Entry 7PAU (electron microscopy, 8.30 A resolution (very low resolution: no residue pairs are listed; an interface is given only as per-side residue counts)); this record covers chains v and 3 of the 32 polymer chains in the assembly.

[Chain v]
Name: 50S ribosomal protein L28
Source organism: Mycoplasma pneumoniae M129
UniProt: P75171 (RL28_MYCPN); residue numbers follow UniProt; this construct covers 1-65
Sequence (65 residues; each row starts with the number of its first residue):
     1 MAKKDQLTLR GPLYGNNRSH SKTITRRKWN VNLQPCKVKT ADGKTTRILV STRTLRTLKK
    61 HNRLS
Disordered / not traced: 1, 65

[Chain 3]
Molecule: 23S ribosomal RNA
Source organism: Mycoplasma pneumoniae M129
Sequence (2907 nucleotides; row label = number of the first residue in the row):
     1 UACAAUAAGU UACUAAGGGC UUAUGGUGGA UGCCUUGGCA CUAAUAGGCG AUGAAGGACG
    61 UGUUAACCUG CGAUAAGCUU CGGGUAGGUG GUAAGAACCU CAGAUCCGGA GAUUUCCGAA
   121 UGGAGCAAUC CGGUAGUUGG AAACAGCUAU CAUUAAUUGA UGAAUAAAUA GUCAAUUAAA
   181 GCAAUACGUG GUGAAGUGAA ACAUCUCAGU AGCCACAGGA AAAGAAAACG AAUGUGAUUC
   241 CGUGUGUAGU GGCGAGCGAA AGCGGAACAG GCCAAACUUA UCAUUAGAUA GGGGUUGUAG
   301 GGCUUGCAAU GUGGACUUGA AAACGAUAGA AGAAGCUGUU GGAAAGCAGC GCGCAAAAGG
   361 GUGAUAGCCC CGUAUUUGAA AUUGUUUUCA UACCUAGCGA GAUCCCUGAG UAGCUCGGAA
   421 AACGUUAUUU UGAGUGAAUC UGCCCAGACC AUUGGGUAAG CCUAAAUACU AAUUAGUGAC
   481 CGAUAGCGAA ACAGUACCGU GAGGGAAAGG UGAAAAGAAC CCAGAGAUGG GAGUGAAAUA
   541 GAUUCUGAAA CCAUAUGCCU ACAACGUGUC AGAGCACAUU AAUGUGUGAU GGCGUGCGUU
   601 UUGAAGUAUG AGCCGGCGAG UUAUGAUAGC AAGCGUUAGU UAACCAGGAG AUGGGGAGCU
   661 GUAGCGAAAG CGAGUUUUAA AAGAGCGUUU GUUUGUUAUU AUAGACCCGA AACGGGUUGA
   721 GCUAGUCAUG AGCAGGUUGA AGGUUGAGUA ACAUCAACUG GAGGACCGAA CCGACUCUCG
   781 UUGAAACGAU AGCGGAUGAC UUGUGAUUAG GGGUGAAAUU CCAAUCGAAA UCCGUGAUAG
   841 CUGGUUCUCG UCGAAAUAGC UUUAAGGCUA GCGUGAGAUC ACAAAUAAGU GGAGGUAAAG
   901 CUACUGAAUG UAUGAUGGCG CCACCUAGGC GUACUGAAUA CAAUUAAACU CUGAAUGCCA
   961 UUUAUUUUAU UCUCGCAGUC AGACAGUGGG GGAUAAGCUU CAUUGUCAAG AGGGGAAGAG
  1021 CCCAGAUCAU UAAAUAAGGU CCCCAAAAUA UACUAAGUGG AAAAGGAUGU GAAAGUGCUA
  1081 AAACAGCAAG GAUGUUGGCU UAGAAGCAGC CAUCGUUUAA AGAGUGCGUA ACAGCUCACU
  1141 UGUCGAGUGU UUUUGCGCCG AAGAUGUAAC GGGGCUAAGU AUAUUACCGA AUUUAUGGAU
  1201 AAGAUUUAUA UCUUGUGGUA GACGAGCGUU GUAUUGGAGU UGAAGUCAAA GCGUGAGCAU
  1261 UGGUGGAUCC AAUACAAGUG AGAAUGCCGG CAUGAGUAAC GCUUGGGAGU GAGAAUCUCC
  1321 CAAACCGAUU GACUAAGGUU UCCUGGACCA GGGUCGUCCU UCCAGGGUUA GUCUGGACCU
  1381 AAGCUGAGGC UGAAAAGCGU AGGCGAUGGA CAACAGGUUA AUAUUCCUGU ACUUACAGUU
  1441 AGACUGAUGG AGUGACAAAG AAGGUUUUCC ACCCCCAUAA UUGGAUUUGG GGAUAAAUCA
  1501 UAAGGUGGUA CAAUAGGCAA AUCCGUUGUG CAUAACAUUG AGUGAUGAUG UCGAGUGAAU
  1561 GAGUGAUCAA GUAGCGAAGG UGGUAUUAAU CAUGCUUUCA AGAAAAGCUU CUAGGGUUAA
  1621 UCUAGCUGUA ACCAGUACCG AGAACGAACA CACGUAGUCA AGGAGAGGAU CCUAAGGUUA
  1681 GCGAGUGAAC UAUAGCCAAG GAACUCUGCA AAUUAACCCC GUAAGUUAGC GAGAAGGGGU
  1741 GCUUAUGUAA AAGUAAGCCG CAGUGAAGAA CGAGGGGGGA CUGUUUAACU AAAACACAAC
  1801 UCUAUGCCAA ACCGUAAGGU GAUGUAUAUG GGGUGACACC UGCCCAGUGC UGGAAGGUUA
  1861 AAGAAGGAGG UUAGCGCAAG CGAAGCUUUU AACUGAAGCC CCAGUGAACG GCGGCCGUAA
  1921 CUAUAACGGU CCUAAGGUAG CGAAAUUCCU AGUCGGGUAA AUUCCGUCCC GCUUGAAUGG
  1981 UGUAACCAUC UCUUGACUGU CUCGGCUAUA GACUCGGUGA AAUCCAGGUA CGGGUGAAGA
  2041 CACCCGUUAG GCGCAACGGG ACGGAAAGAC CCCGUGAAGC UUUACUGUAG CUUAAUAUUG
  2101 AUCAGGACAU UAUCAUGUAG AGAAUAGGUA GGAGCAAUCG AUGCAAGUUC GCUAGGACUU
  2161 GUUGAUGCGA AAGGUGGAAU ACUACCCUUG GUUGUGUGCU GUUCUAAUUG GUAACUGUUA
  2221 UCCAGUUUCA AGACAGUGUU AGGUGGGCAG UUUGACUGGG GCGGUCGCCU CCUAAAAGGU
  2281 AACGGAGGCG UACAAAGGUA CCUUCAGUAC GGUUGGAAAU CGUAUGUAGA GUGUAAUGGU
  2341 GUAAGGGUGC UUGACUGUGA GACAUACAGG UCGAACAGGU GAGAAAUCAG GUCAUAGUGA
  2401 UCCGGUGGUC CAGUAUGGAA UGGCCAUCGC UCAACGGAUA AAAGCUACUC CGGGGAUAAC
  2461 AGGCUGAUAC UGCCCAAGAG UUCAUAUCGA CGGCAGUGUU UGGCACCUCG AUGUCGACUC
  2521 AUCUCAUCCU CGAGCUGAAG CAGGUUCGAA GGGUUCGGCU GUUCGCCGAU UAAAGAGAUA
  2581 CGUGAGUUGG GUUCAAACCG UCGUGAGACA GGUUGGUCCC UAUCUAUUGU GCCCGUAGGA
  2641 AGAUUGAAGA GUGUUGCUUC UAGUACGAGA GGACCGAAGC GAGGACACCU CUUAUGCUCC
  2701 AGUUGUAGCG CCAGCUGCAC CGCUGGGUAG UAACGUGUCU AUUAGAUAAA CGCUGAAAGC
  2761 AUCUAAGUGU GAAACUAUCU CAAAGAUUAA UCUUCCCAUU UCGCAAGAAA GUAAGAGCCG
  2821 UCAAAGACGA UGACGUUGAU AGGUUACAGG UGUAAGCAUA GUGAUAUGUU GAGCUGAGUA
  2881 AUACUAAUUG CUCGAGGACU UAUUGGA
Disordered / not traced: 1-7, 923-927, 1560-1569, 2901-2907

[Interface between chain v and chain 3]
At this resolution (8 A) residue pairs are not listed: 41 residues of chain v and 41 of chain 3 lie at the interface.

[Summary]
Chain v and chain 3 each contribute 41 residues to their interface.
Here chain v is 50S ribosomal protein L28 and chain 3 is 23S ribosomal RNA, both from Mycoplasma pneumoniae
M129. Entry 7PAU (free 50S in complex with ribosome recycling factor in untreated Mycoplasma pneumoniae cells)
was determined by electron microscopy together with 7OOC, 7OOD, 7P6Z, 7PAH, 7PAI, 7PAJ and 23 further entries
from the same study.
